7ZYG - chains B and E of the 6 polymer chains in the assembly; structure by electron microscopy, 2.68 A resolution.

[Chain B]
Name: X-ray repair cross-complementing protein 5
Source organism: Homo sapiens
Notes: EC 3.6.4.-
UniProt: P13010 (XRCC5_HUMAN); residues 1-732 here = UniProt positions 1-732
Chain sequence (732 residues; row label = number of the first residue in the row):
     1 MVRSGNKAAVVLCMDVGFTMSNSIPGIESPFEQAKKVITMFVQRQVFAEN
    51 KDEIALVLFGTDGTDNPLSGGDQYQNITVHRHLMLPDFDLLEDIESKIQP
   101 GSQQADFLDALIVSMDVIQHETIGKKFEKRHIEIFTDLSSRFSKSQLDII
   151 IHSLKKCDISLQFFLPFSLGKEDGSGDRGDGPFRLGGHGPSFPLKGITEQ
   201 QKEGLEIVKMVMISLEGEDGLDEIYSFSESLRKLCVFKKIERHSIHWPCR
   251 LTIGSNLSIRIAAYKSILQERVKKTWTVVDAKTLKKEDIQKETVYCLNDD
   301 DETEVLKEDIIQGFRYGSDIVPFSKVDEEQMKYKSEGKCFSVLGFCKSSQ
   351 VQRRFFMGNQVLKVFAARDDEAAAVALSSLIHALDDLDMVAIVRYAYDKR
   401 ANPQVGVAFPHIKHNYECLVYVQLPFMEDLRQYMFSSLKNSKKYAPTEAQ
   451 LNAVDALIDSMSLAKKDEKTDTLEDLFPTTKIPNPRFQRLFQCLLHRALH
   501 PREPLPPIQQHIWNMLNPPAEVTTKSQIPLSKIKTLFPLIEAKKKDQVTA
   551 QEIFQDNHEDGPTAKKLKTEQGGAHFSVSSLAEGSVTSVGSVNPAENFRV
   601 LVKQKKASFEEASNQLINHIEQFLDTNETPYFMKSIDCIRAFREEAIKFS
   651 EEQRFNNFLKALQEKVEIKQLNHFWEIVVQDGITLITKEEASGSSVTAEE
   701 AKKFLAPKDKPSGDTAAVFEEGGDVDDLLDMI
Not modelled in the structure: 1-7, 170-195, 298-302, 543-732
UniProt features mapped onto this chain:
  - region: Leu138 to Leu165 (Leucine-zipper)
  - motif: Glu720 to Leu728 (EEXXXDL motif)
  - modified residue: Lys144 (N6-acetyllysine), Ser255 (Phosphoserine), Ser258 (Phosphoserine), Lys265 (N6-acetyllysine), Ser318 (Phosphoserine), Lys332 (N6-acetyllysine), Thr535 (Phosphothreonine), Ser577 (Phosphoserine), Ser579 (Phosphoserine), Ser580 (Phosphoserine), Lys660 (N6-acetyllysine), Lys665 (N6-acetyllysine), Thr715 (Phosphothreonine)
  - cross-link (Glycyl lysine isopeptide (Lys-Gly)): Lys195 (interchain with G-Cter in SUMO2), Lys532 (interchain with G-Cter in SUMO2), Lys534 (interchain with G-Cter in SUMO2), Lys566 (interchain with G-Cter in SUMO2), Lys568 (interchain with G-Cter in SUMO2), Lys669 (interchain with G-Cter in SUMO2), Lys688 (interchain with G-Cter in SUMO2)
  - mutagenesis: Glu720 to Glu721 (Abolishes interaction with PRKDC and its recruitment to sites of DNA damage), Asp726 to Asp727 (Abolishes interaction with PRKDC and its recruitment to sites of DNA damage)

[Chain E]
Molecule: 15-nt DNA strand
Sequence (15 nucleotides; row label = number of the first residue in the row; numbering starts at 0):
     0 GATATCTAGAGGGAT

[How chain B and chain E interact]
Residue-residue contacts - 12 pairs, chain B then chain E:
  Arg242(B) with DT2(E), salt bridge to the phosphate
  His243(B) with DT2(E), hydrogen bond to the phosphate
  Ser244(B) with DA3(E), phosphate contact
  Ile245(B) with DT2(E), phosphate contact; DA3(E), phosphate contact
  Lys265(B) with DA3(E), phosphate contact; DT4(E), salt bridge to the phosphate
  Gln360(B) with DT4(E), phosphate contact
  Tyr397(B) with DA3(E), sugar contact
  Arg400(B) with DC5(E), sugar contact
  Ala401(B) with DC5(E), phosphate contact
  Asn402(B) with DC5(E), phosphate contact
Other interface residues (no listed pair), chain B (12 interface residues in all): Lys273, Tyr395

[Summary]
12 residues of chain B face 4 of chain E across their interface; the contacts include 1 hydrogen bond and 2
salt bridges. Polar pairs include His243(B)-DT2(E), Arg242(B)-DT2(E) and Lys265(B)-DT4(E). UniProt lists 4
mutagenesis sites on chain B.
Here chain B is X-ray repair cross-complementing protein 5 (Homo sapiens) and chain E is a 15-nt DNA strand.
Entry 7ZYG (CryoEM structure of Ku heterodimer bound to DNA, PAXX and XLF) was determined by electron
microscopy (same publication as 8ASC, 8BH3, 8BHV, 8BHY and 7ZWA).
